Entry 5NL0 (X-ray diffraction, 5.40 A resolution (low resolution: residue-level contacts below are approximate; hydrogen-bond / salt-bridge calls are withheld)); this record covers chains B and J of the 11 polymer chains in the assembly.

# Chain B
Molecule: Histone H4
Source organism: Xenopus laevis
UniProt: P62799 (H4_XENLA); residues 1-102 here correspond to UniProt positions 2-103 (UniProt number = residue number + 1)
Chain sequence (102 residues; row label = number of the first residue in the row):
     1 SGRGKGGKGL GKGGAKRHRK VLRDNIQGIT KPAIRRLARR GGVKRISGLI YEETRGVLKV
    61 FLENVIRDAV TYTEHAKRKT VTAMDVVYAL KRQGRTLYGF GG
Disordered / not traced: 1-19

# Chain J
Molecule: 197-nt DNA strand
Source organism: synthetic construct
Sequence (197 nucleotides; each row starts with the number of its first residue; numbers below 1 keep their minus sign (DA-98 is residue -98)):
   -98 ACTACGTAAT ATTGGCCAGC TAGGATATCA CAATCCCGGT GCCGAGGCCG CTCAATTGGT
   -38 CGTAGACAGC TCTAGCACCG CTTAAACGCA CGTACGGATT CCGTACGTGC GTTTAAGCGG
    22 TGCTAGAGCT GTCTACGACC AATTGAGCGG CCTCGGCACC GGGATTGTGA TATCCTAGCT
    82 GGCCAATATT ACGTAGT
Disordered / not traced: -98 to -97, 97-98

# How chain B and chain J interact
Residue-residue contacts - 12 pairs, chain B then chain J:
  Arg35(B) with DG8(J)
  Lys44(B) with DG8(J)
  Arg45(B) with DC7(J); DG8(J)
  Ile46(B) with DC7(J); DG8(J)
  Ser47(B) with DC7(J)
  Gly48(B) with DC7(J)
  Arg78(B) with DA28(J)
  Lys79(B) with DG27(J); DA28(J)
  Thr80(B) with DA28(J)
Also at the interface, not in a pair above, chain B (11 interface residues in all): Arg39, Lys77
Also at the interface, not in a pair above, chain J (6 interface residues in all): DA6, DG29

# In short
Chain B and chain J form an interface of 11 and 6 residues respectively.
Here chain B is Histone H4 (Xenopus laevis) and chain J is a 197-nt DNA strand (synthetic construct). Entry
5NL0 (Crystal structure of a 197-bp palindromic 601L nucleosome in complex with linker histone H1) was
determined by X-ray diffraction.
